Entry 6Q0U (X-ray diffraction, 1.89 A resolution); this record covers chains A and C.

[Chain A]
Molecule: Erbin
Organism: Homo sapiens
UniProt: Q96RT1 (ERBIN_HUMAN), isoform Q96RT1-2; residues 3-92 here correspond to UniProt positions 1280-1369 (UniProt number = residue number + 1277)
Amino-acid sequence (94 residues; numbered -1 to 92; the number before each row is that of its first residue; numbers below 1 keep their minus sign (Ser-1 is residue -1)):
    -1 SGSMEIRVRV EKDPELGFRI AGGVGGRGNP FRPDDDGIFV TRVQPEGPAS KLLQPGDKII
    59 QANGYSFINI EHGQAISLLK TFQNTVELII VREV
Disordered / not traced: -1
Construct notes: expression tag (-1 to 2); engineered mutation Arg17 (Ser1294 in Q96RT1), Ala19 (Ser1296 in Q96RT1), Ile74 (Val1351 in Q96RT1)

[Chain C]
Molecule: peptide
Amino-acid sequence (7 residues; numbered -4 to 2; the number before each row is that of its first residue; numbers below 1 keep their minus sign (Tyr-4 is residue -4)):
    -4 YYESGWL

[How chain A and chain C interact]
Residue-residue contacts (32; chain A residue first):
  Glu13(A) - Leu2(C)
  Leu14(A) - Leu2(C)  hydrogen bond (backbone-backbone)
  Gly15(A) - Trp1(C)
  Gly15(A) - Leu2(C)  hydrogen bond (backbone-backbone)
  Phe16(A) - Trp1(C)  hydrophobic
  Phe16(A) - Leu2(C)  hydrogen bond (backbone-backbone)
  Arg17(A) - Glu-2(C)  salt bridge
  Arg17(A) - Ser-1(C)  hydrogen bond (side chain-backbone)
  Arg17(A) - Gly0(C)
  Arg17(A) - Trp1(C)
  Ile18(A) - Glu-2(C)
  Ile18(A) - Ser-1(C)  hydrogen bond (backbone-backbone)
  Ile18(A) - Leu2(C)  hydrophobic
  Ala19(A) - Tyr-4(C)  hydrophobic
  Ala19(A) - Tyr-3(C)
  Gly20(A) - Tyr-3(C)
  Gly24(A) - Tyr-4(C)
  Gly24(A) - Tyr-3(C)  hydrogen bond (backbone-backbone)
  Arg25(A) - Tyr-4(C)
  Arg25(A) - Tyr-3(C)  hydrogen bond
  Gly26(A) - Tyr-4(C)
  Asn27(A) - Tyr-4(C)
  Pro28(A) - Tyr-4(C)
  Thr39(A) - Glu-2(C)  hydrogen bond
  Arg40(A) - Glu-2(C)  salt bridge
  Arg40(A) - Trp1(C)
  Gln42(A) - Trp1(C)
  His70(A) - Tyr-3(C)
  Ile74(A) - Ser-1(C)
  Ile74(A) - Leu2(C)  hydrophobic
  Leu77(A) - Leu2(C)  hydrophobic
  Lys78(A) - Leu2(C)
Interface residues without a listed pair, chain A (22 interface residues in all): Gly23, Val41

[Summary]
22 residues of chain A and 7 residues of chain C are in contact; the contacts include 8 hydrogen bonds and 2
salt bridges. Polar pairs include Arg17(A)-Glu-2(C), Arg40(A)-Glu-2(C) and Gly15(A)-Leu2(C).
Here chain A is Erbin (Homo sapiens) and chain C is peptide. Entry 6Q0U (Structure of the Erbin PDZ variant
E-6a with a high-affinity C-terminal peptide) was determined by X-ray diffraction, deposited together with
6Q0M and 6Q0N.
